PDB entry 7KTB | X-ray diffraction, 1.58 A resolution | chains A and T of the 4 polymer chains in the assembly

Chain A:
Protein: DNA-directed DNA/RNA polymerase mu
Source organism: Homo sapiens
Notes: EC 2.7.7.7
UniProt: Q9NP87 (DPOLM_HUMAN); numbering as in UniProt; present here: 132-397, 410-494
Sequence (356 residues; numbered 127 to 494; 12 numbers in that range are skipped by the numbering (no residue carries them; nothing is unmodelled there); the number before each row is that of its first residue):
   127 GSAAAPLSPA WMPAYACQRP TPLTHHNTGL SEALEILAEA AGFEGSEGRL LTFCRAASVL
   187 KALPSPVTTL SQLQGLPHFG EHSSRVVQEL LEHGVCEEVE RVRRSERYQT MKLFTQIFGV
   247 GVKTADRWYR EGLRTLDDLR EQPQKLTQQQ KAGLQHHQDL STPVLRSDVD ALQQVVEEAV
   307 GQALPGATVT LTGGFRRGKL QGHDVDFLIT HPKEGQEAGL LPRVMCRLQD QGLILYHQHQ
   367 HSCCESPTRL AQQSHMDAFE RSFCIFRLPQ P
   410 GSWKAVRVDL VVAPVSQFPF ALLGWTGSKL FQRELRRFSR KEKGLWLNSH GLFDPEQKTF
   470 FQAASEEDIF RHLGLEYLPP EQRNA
Unresolved in the structure: 127-137, 365-384
Sequence notes: expression tag (127-131); conflict Gly410 (Pro in Q9NP87)
Glycans and other covalent adducts: 2,3-dihydroxy-1,4-dithiobutane (DTT) linked to Cys180
Ion coordination: Mn2+ site 1 near His152 (its only coordinating residue here); Mn2+ site 2: His208 (shared with 1 residue of chain D); Mn2+ site 3 near His219 (its only coordinating residue here); Na+: Thr241, Ile243, Val246 (shared with 1 residue of chain P); Mn2+ site 4: Asp330, Asp332, Asp418 (together with 8-oxo-2'-deoxyguanosine-5'-triphosphate) (shared with 2 residues of chain P); Mn2+ site 5: Asp330, Asp332 (together with 8-oxo-2'-deoxyguanosine-5'-triphosphate, pyrophosphate) (shared with 1 residue of chain P); Mn2+ site 6: Glu386, His459
Ligand contacts: 8-oxo-2'-deoxyguanosine-5'-triphosphate / pyrophosphate: Gly319, Gly320, Arg323, Lys325, Gln327, Gly328, His329, Asp330, Asp332, Gly433, Trp434, Thr435, Gly436, Ser437, Lys438, Gln441, Arg445
Curated features (UniProtKB/Swiss-Prot):
  - region: Arg323 to Asp332 (Involved in ssDNA binding)
  - binding site (Mg(2+)): Asp330, Asp332, Asp418
  - site: Gly433 (Responsible for the low discrimination between dNTP and rNTP)
What the authors report for this chain:
  - mutagenesis - K438D: unchanged catalytic activity on presence of Mn2+
  - mutagenesis - R445A: increased catalytic activity on dGTP misinsertion
  - mutagenesis - K438D: decreased catalytic activity on Mg2+-dependent dGTP:At
  - mutagenesis - K438D (23-fold): decreased catalytic activity on :Ct insertion

Chain T:
Molecule: 9-nt DNA strand
Sequence (9 nucleotides; each row starts with the number of its first residue):
     1 CGGCCTACG
Ion coordination: Mn2+ near DG2 (its only coordinating residue here)

Interface between chain A and chain T:
Residue-residue contacts (21; chain A residue first):
  Gly174(A) with DC4(T), base contact
  Leu177(A) with DC4(T), phosphate contact; DC5(T), phosphate contact
  Gln364(A) with DG9(T), phosphate contact
  Phe385(A) with DG9(T), phosphate contact
  Glu386(A) with DC8(T), sugar contact; DG9(T), hydrogen bond to the phosphate
  Arg387(A) with DA7(T), hydrogen bond to the base; DC8(T), hydrogen bond to the sugar; DG9(T), hydrogen bond to the phosphate
  Arg442(A) with DC5(T), salt bridge to the phosphate
  Arg445(A) with DC5(T), hydrogen bond to the base; DT6(T), hydrogen bond to the base
  Arg446(A) with DC5(T), sugar contact
  Arg449(A) with DT6(T), salt bridge to the phosphate
  Lys450(A) with DG3(T), phosphate contact; DC4(T), salt bridge to the phosphate
  Leu456(A) with DT6(T), sugar contact
  Asn457(A) with DT6(T), phosphate contact; DA7(T), hydrogen bond to the phosphate
  His459(A) with DC8(T), sugar contact
Other interface residues (no listed pair), chain A (17 interface residues in all): Arg181, Phe389, Lys438

In short:
Chain A and chain T form an interface of 17 and 7 residues respectively; the contacts include 7 hydrogen bonds
and 3 salt bridges. Polar pairs include Arg387(A)-DA7(T), Arg445(A)-DC5(T) and Arg445(A)-DT6(T). The paper
reports that R445A of chain A increases catalytic activity on dGTP misinsertion; K438D of chain A reduces
catalytic activity on Mg2+-dependent dGTP:At.
Here chain A is DNA-directed DNA/RNA polymerase mu (Homo sapiens) and chain T is a 9-nt DNA strand. Entry 7KTB
(DNA Polymerase Mu, 8-oxodGTP:Ct Reaction State Ternary Complex, 10 mM Mn2+ (40min)) was determined by X-ray
diffraction (same publication as 7KSS, 7KST, 7KSU, 7KSV, 7KSW, 7KSX and 25 further entries).
